Entry 4EAG (X-ray diffraction, 2.70 A resolution); this record covers chains A and B of the 3 polymer chains in the assembly.

# Chain A
Name: EG:132E8.2 protein
Organism: Drosophila melanogaster
Notes: EC 2.7.11.-, 2.7.11.16
UniProt: O18645 (O18645_DROME); residue numbers follow UniProt; this construct covers 458-582
Sequence (130 residues; row label = number of the first residue in the row):
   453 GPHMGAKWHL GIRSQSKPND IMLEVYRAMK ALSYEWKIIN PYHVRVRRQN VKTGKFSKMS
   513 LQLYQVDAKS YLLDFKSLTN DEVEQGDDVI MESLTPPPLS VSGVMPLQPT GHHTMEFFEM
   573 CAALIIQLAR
Disordered / not traced: 453-457, 532-558
Construct notes: expression tag (453-457)

# Chain B
Name: 5'-AMP-activated protein kinase subunit beta-1
Organism: Rattus norvegicus
UniProt: P80386 (AAKB1_RAT); residue numbers follow UniProt; this construct covers 187-270
Sequence (85 residues; row label = number of the first residue in the row):
   186 MYHQEPYISK PEERFKAPPI LPPHLLQVIL NKDTGISCDP ALLPEPNHVM LNHLYALSIK
   246 DGVMVLSATH RYKKKYVTTL LYKPI
Disordered / not traced: 192-201, 208-210, 216-219, 223-232
Construct notes: expression tag (186)
Curated features (UniProtKB/Swiss-Prot):
  - modified residue: K201 (N6-succinyllysine)

# Interface between chain A and chain B
Pairs across the interface (76):
  A458(A) with I214(B); L215(B)
  K459(A) with L242(B); S243(B)
  W460(A) with V213(B); I214(B), hydrogen bond (backbone-backbone); A241(B); L242(B), hydrophobic; V250(B), hydrophobic; S252(B); L265(B), hydrophobic
  H461(A) with Q212(B); V213(B); Y240(B); A241(B), hydrogen bond (backbone-backbone); S243(B)
  L462(A) with Q212(B), hydrogen bond (backbone-backbone); M235(B), hydrophobic; L239(B); Y240(B), hydrophobic
  G463(A) with L239(B), hydrogen bond (backbone-backbone)
  P470(A) with P203(B), hydrophobic
  Y478(A) with E190(B); P191(B), hydrophobic
  K482(A) with Q189(B)
  Y486(A) with Q189(B)
  E487(A) with M186(B); Y187(B); H188(B)
  W488(A) with M186(B), hydrophobic; Y187(B), hydrogen bond (backbone-backbone); H188(B), hydrogen bond (backbone-backbone); Q189(B); E190(B), hydrogen bond (side chain-backbone)
  K489(A) with M186(B); Y187(B); H188(B)
  I490(A) with H188(B), hydrogen bond (backbone-side chain); E190(B); P191(B)
  Y494(A) with A202(B), hydrogen bond (side chain-backbone); P203(B), hydrophobic; P204(B)
  R497(A) with M186(B), hydrogen bond
  V498(A) with M186(B)
  R499(A) with M186(B), hydrogen bond (side chain-backbone)
  K510(A) with M186(B)
  L515(A) with P204(B)
  Y516(A) with P203(B); P204(B); I205(B); L206(B), hydrophobic
  Q517(A) with P203(B); P204(B), hydrogen bond (backbone-backbone); I205(B); L206(B), hydrogen bond (backbone-backbone)
  V518(A) with Q212(B)
  Y523(A) with P203(B), hydrophobic
  D526(A) with H238(B), salt bridge
  F527(A) with H238(B); L239(B), hydrogen bond (backbone-backbone)
  K528(A) with N237(B); H238(B)
  S529(A) with N237(B), hydrogen bond (backbone-backbone); H255(B)
  T566(A) with H255(B)
  M567(A) with L266(B), hydrophobic
  F569(A) with L239(B), hydrophobic
  F570(A) with L251(B); S252(B); A253(B), hydrophobic; T264(B); L266(B), hydrophobic
  E571(A) with K268(B), salt bridge
  C573(A) with L239(B), hydrophobic
  I578(A) with M249(B), hydrophobic
Also at the interface, not in a pair above, chain A (41 interface residues in all): L475, S485, Q514, L524, A574, I577
Also at the interface, not in a pair above, chain B (34 interface residues in all): L211

# Overview
Chain A and chain B form an interface of 41 and 34 residues respectively; the contacts include 15 hydrogen
bonds and 2 salt bridges. Polar pairs include D526(A)-H238(B), E571(A)-K268(B) and W488(A)-E190(B).
Here chain A is EG:132E8.2 protein (Drosophila melanogaster) and chain B is 5'-AMP-activated protein kinase
subunit beta-1 (Rattus norvegicus). Entry 4EAG (Co-crystal structure of an chimeric AMPK core with ATP) was
determined by X-ray diffraction, deposited together with 4EAI, 4EAJ, 4EAK and 4EAL.
